PDB entry 7SMT | electron microscopy, 2.56 A resolution | chains D and E of the 5 polymer chains in the assembly

[Chain D]
Protein: Acetylcholine receptor subunit alpha
Organism: Tetronarce californica
Reference sequence: P02710 (ACHA_TETCF); residues 1-437 here correspond to UniProt positions 25-461 (UniProt number = residue number + 24)
Chain sequence (437 residues; row label = number of the first residue in the row):
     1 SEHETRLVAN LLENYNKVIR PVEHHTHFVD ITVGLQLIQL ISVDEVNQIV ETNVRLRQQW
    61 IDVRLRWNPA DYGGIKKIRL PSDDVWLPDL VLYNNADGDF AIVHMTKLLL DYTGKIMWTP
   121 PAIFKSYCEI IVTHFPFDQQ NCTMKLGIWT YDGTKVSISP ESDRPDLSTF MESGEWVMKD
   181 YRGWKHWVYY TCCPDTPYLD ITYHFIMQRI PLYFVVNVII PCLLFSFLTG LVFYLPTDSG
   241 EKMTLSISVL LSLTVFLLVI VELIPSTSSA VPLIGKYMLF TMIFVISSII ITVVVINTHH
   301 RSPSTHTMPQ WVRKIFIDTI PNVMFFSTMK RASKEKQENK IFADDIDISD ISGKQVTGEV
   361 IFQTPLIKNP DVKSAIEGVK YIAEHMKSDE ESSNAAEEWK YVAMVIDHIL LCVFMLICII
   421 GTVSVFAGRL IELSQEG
Disordered / not traced: 332-369, 434-437
Disulfides: Cys128-Cys142, Cys192-Cys193
Covalently attached groups: glycan linked to Asn141
Ligand contacts: D-tubocurarine (TC9): Tyr93, Trp149, Thr150, Tyr151, Tyr190, Cys192, Cys193, Tyr198
Curated features (UniProtKB/Swiss-Prot):
  - glycosylation: Asn141 (N-linked (GlcNAc...) asparagine)
From the paper describing this entry:
  - mutagenesis - F233A (3-fold), F233A/F414A (7-fold): increased signaling in response to agonist
  - mutagenesis - F284A: unchanged signaling in response to agonist

[Chain E]
Protein: Acetylcholine receptor subunit gamma
Organism: Tetronarce californica
Reference sequence: P02714 (ACHG_TETCF); residues 1-489 here correspond to UniProt positions 18-506 (UniProt number = residue number + 17)
Chain sequence (489 residues; numbered 1 to 489; the number before each row is that of its first residue):
     1 ENEEGRLIEK LLGDYDKRII PAKTLDHIID VTLKLTLTNL ISLNEKEEAL TTNVWIEIQW
    61 NDYRLSWNTS EYEGIDLVRI PSELLWLPDV VLENNVDGQF EVAYYANVLV YNDGSMYWLP
   121 PAIYRSTCPI AVTYFPFDWQ NCSLVFRSQT YNAHEVNLQL SAEEGEAVEW IHIDPEDFTE
   181 NGEWTIRHRP AKKNYNWQLT KDDTDFQEII FFLIIQRKPL FYIINIIAPC VLISSLVVLV
   241 YFLPAQAGGQ KCTLSISVLL AQTIFLFLIA QKVPETSLNV PLIGKYLIFV MFVSMLIVMN
   301 CVIVLNVSLR TPNTHSLSEK IKHLFLGFLP KYLGMQLEPS EETPEKPQPR RRSSFGIMIK
   361 AEEYILKKPR SELMFEEQKD RHGLKRVNKM TSDIDIGTTV DLYKDLANFA PEIKSCVEAC
   421 NFIAKSTKEQ NDSGSENENW VLIGKVIDKA CFWIALLLFS IGTLAIFLTG HFNQVPEFPF
   481 PGDPRKYVP
Disordered / not traced: 331-410
Disulfides: Cys128-Cys142
Covalently attached groups: N-acetylglucosamine (NAG) linked to Asn68, Asn141
Ligand contacts: D-tubocurarine (TC9): Trp55, Glu57, Arg79, Leu109, Tyr111, Tyr117, Leu119
Curated features (UniProtKB/Swiss-Prot):
  - modified residue: Tyr364 (Phosphotyrosine)
  - glycosylation: Asn68 (N-linked (GlcNAc...) asparagine)
From the paper describing this entry:
  - binding site for D-tubocurarine: Tyr111, Tyr117
  - specificity-determining residues: Tyr111, Tyr117

[Interface between chain D and chain E]
Residue-residue contacts (111; chain D residue first):
  Asn16(D) - Glu9(E)
  Val18(D) - Pro81(E)
  Ile19(D) - Asn2(E)
  Ile19(D) - Glu4(E)
  Ile19(D) - Gly5(E)
  Ile19(D) - Ile8(E)  hydrophobic
  Arg20(D) - Asn2(E)  hydrogen bond (backbone-side chain)
  Arg20(D) - Glu4(E)  salt bridge
  Val22(D) - Asn2(E)
  Glu23(D) - Glu1(E)  hydrogen bond (backbone-backbone)
  Glu23(D) - Asn2(E)
  His24(D) - Glu73(E)  salt bridge
  His25(D) - Asn2(E)
  His25(D) - Glu73(E)  hydrogen bond (side chain-backbone)
  His25(D) - Ile75(E)
  Gln48(D) - Asn181(E)
  Asp89(D) - Tyr104(E)
  Asp89(D) - Asn107(E)
  Val91(D) - Tyr104(E)  hydrophobic
  Tyr93(D) - Asn53(E)
  Tyr93(D) - Asp177(E)
  Asn95(D) - Asn53(E)  hydrogen bond (backbone-side chain)
  Asn95(D) - Ile123(E)
  Ala96(D) - Ile41(E)
  Asp97(D) - Arg125(E)  salt bridge
  Phe100(D) - Asn53(E)
  Phe100(D) - Ala103(E)  hydrophobic
  Phe100(D) - Pro121(E)  hydrophobic
  Phe100(D) - Ala122(E)
  Phe100(D) - Ile123(E)  hydrophobic
  Ala101(D) - Tyr104(E)  hydrophobic
  Tyr127(D) - Asn39(E)
  Tyr127(D) - Thr179(E)
  Tyr127(D) - Glu180(E)
  Tyr127(D) - Asn181(E)
  Lys145(D) - Asp177(E)  salt bridge
  Trp149(D) - Trp55(E)
  Trp149(D) - Ala106(E)
  Trp149(D) - Leu119(E)  hydrogen bond (side chain-backbone)
  Trp149(D) - Pro121(E)
  Thr150(D) - Arg79(E)  hydrogen bond (backbone-side chain)
  Thr150(D) - Ala106(E)
  Thr150(D) - Asn107(E)  hydrogen bond
  Tyr151(D) - Arg79(E)
  Asp152(D) - Arg79(E)  salt bridge
  Lys155(D) - Arg79(E)
  Val188(D) - Glu176(E)
  Tyr190(D) - Asp174(E)
  Tyr190(D) - Glu176(E)
  Gly240(D) - Gly248(E)
  Gly240(D) - Gln250(E)  hydrogen bond (backbone-side chain)
  Glu241(D) - Gln250(E)
  Lys242(D) - Gln250(E)
  Met243(D) - Gln250(E)  hydrogen bond (backbone-side chain)
  Met243(D) - Leu254(E)  hydrophobic
  Thr244(D) - Gln250(E)  hydrogen bond
  Ile247(D) - Leu254(E)  hydrophobic
  Ile247(D) - Ser257(E)
  Leu250(D) - Ile233(E)  hydrophobic
  Leu250(D) - Leu236(E)  hydrophobic
  Leu251(D) - Ser257(E)
  Leu251(D) - Ala261(E)  hydrophobic
  Thr254(D) - Ile233(E)
  Thr254(D) - Phe265(E)
  Leu257(D) - Asn225(E)
  Leu257(D) - Pro229(E)  hydrophobic
  Leu257(D) - Phe265(E)  hydrophobic
  Leu258(D) - Leu268(E)  hydrophobic
  Val261(D) - Asn225(E)
  Val261(D) - Lys272(E)
  Ile264(D) - Phe221(E)  hydrophobic
  Pro265(D) - Phe221(E)
  Ser266(D) - Glu183(E)
  Ser266(D) - Phe221(E)
  Ser266(D) - Tyr222(E)
  Ser266(D) - Lys272(E)
  Thr267(D) - Asn181(E)
  Thr267(D) - Gly182(E)
  Thr267(D) - Glu183(E)
  Thr267(D) - Phe221(E)
  Ser268(D) - Gly182(E)  hydrogen bond (backbone-backbone)
  Ser268(D) - Lys218(E)  hydrogen bond (side chain-backbone)
  Ser268(D) - Leu220(E)
  Ser268(D) - Phe221(E)  hydrogen bond (side chain-backbone)
  Ser269(D) - Gly182(E)
  Val271(D) - Ile224(E)  hydrophobic
  Gly275(D) - Asn225(E)
  Leu279(D) - Ile224(E)  hydrophobic
  Met282(D) - Pro229(E)  hydrophobic
  Ile283(D) - Leu232(E)  hydrophobic
  Ile286(D) - Leu232(E)
  Ile286(D) - Leu236(E)  hydrophobic
  Ile289(D) - Leu236(E)  hydrophobic
  Ile289(D) - Leu239(E)  hydrophobic
  Ile290(D) - Leu239(E)  hydrophobic
  Val293(D) - Leu239(E)
  Ile296(D) - Pro244(E)
  Asn297(D) - Phe242(E)  hydrogen bond (side chain-backbone)
  His300(D) - Pro244(E)
  His300(D) - Gln246(E)  hydrogen bond
  Thr305(D) - Leu442(E)
  Asp371(D) - Val417(E)
  Asp371(D) - Asn421(E)
  Ser374(D) - Asn421(E)
  Ala375(D) - Cys420(E)  hydrophobic
  Gly378(D) - Ala424(E)
  Tyr381(D) - Lys428(E)
  Tyr381(D) - Asn431(E)  hydrogen bond
  Ile382(D) - Ile423(E)  hydrophobic
  Ile382(D) - Thr427(E)
  His385(D) - Asn431(E)  hydrogen bond
Interface residues without a listed pair, chain D (67 interface residues in all): Asn94, Val255, Val372
Interface residues without a listed pair, chain E (70 interface residues in all): Leu84, Leu109, Pro120, Pro219, Ala228, Leu243, Thr253, Ile264

[Overview]
67 residues of chain D and 70 residues of chain E are in contact; the contacts include 17 hydrogen bonds and 5
salt bridges. Among the polar pairs are Arg20(D)-Glu4(E), His24(D)-Glu73(E) and Asp97(D)-Arg125(E). The paper
reports a binding site for D-tubocurarine at Tyr111(E) and Tyr117(E); F233A and F233A/F414A of chain D
increase signaling in response to agonist.
Chain D is Acetylcholine receptor subunit alpha and chain E is Acetylcholine receptor subunit gamma, both from
Tetronarce californica; the structure, Cryo-EM structure of Torpedo acetylcholine receptor in complex with
d-tubocurarine and carbachol, was determined by electron microscopy (same publication as 7SMM, 7SMQ, 7SMR and
7SMS).
